PDB entry 7MUS | electron microscopy, 4.60 A resolution (low resolution: residue-level contacts below are approximate; hydrogen-bond / salt-bridge calls are withheld) | chains JD and EC of the 205 polymer chains in the assembly

Chain JD:
Name: DotD
From: Legionella pneumophila
UniProtKB: O52183 (O52183_LEGPN); numbering as in UniProt (aligned over 1-163)
Sequence (163 residues; row label = number of the first residue in the row):
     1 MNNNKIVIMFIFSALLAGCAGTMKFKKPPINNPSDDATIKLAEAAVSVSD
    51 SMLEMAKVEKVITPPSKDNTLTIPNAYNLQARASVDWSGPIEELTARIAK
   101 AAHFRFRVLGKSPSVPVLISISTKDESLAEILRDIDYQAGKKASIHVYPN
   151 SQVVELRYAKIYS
Not modelled in the structure: 1-22, 163
From the paper describing this entry:
  - post-translational modification sites: C19 (citing earlier work)

Chain EC:
Name: DotC
From: Legionella pneumophila
UniProtKB: O52184 (O52184_LEGPN); residues 1-303 here = UniProt positions 1-303
Sequence (303 residues; numbered 1 to 303; the number before each row is that of its first residue):
     1 MRKFILSLSILLSALLVACSSRNHYGDTGSLAGLQAMADSKYTRAQKKQK
    51 MGKIREMALKETALSVGAQAGLAWRAKIIDEQLNKQARNLDAIYDFNSLV
   101 LEHNILPPVLLEGRNTLNLADAQSIRISDRTYKVAKQAHFITTPPTWRQY
   151 LWMDYVKPEAPNVTLLPKTKAEKEIWCIYTERGWKNGIDQANTILEENIA
   201 RIKEDFGGMILYRKLLAMNMVSPPYVSHTDLGVTGDGSEIHIDDRVLRIT
   251 ALPELNVNSAEWRAAVAKDENALERFKNMEKLANQAKIVITNKSWQPIIA
   301 PVS
Not modelled in the structure: 1-59, 269-303
From the paper describing this entry:
  - post-translational modification sites: C19 (citing earlier work)

How chain JD and chain EC interact:
Residue-residue contacts (33):
  D35(JD) - R75(EC)
  D36(JD) - R75(EC)
  D36(JD) - N192(EC)
  A37(JD) - L195(EC)
  T38(JD) - Q82(EC)
  K40(JD) - L195(EC)
  L41(JD) - I199(EC)
  A44(JD) - I199(EC)
  A45(JD) - I93(EC)
  M52(JD) - I210(EC)
  M55(JD) - K214(EC)
  K57(JD) - A267(EC)
  V58(JD) - K214(EC)
  E59(JD) - A217(EC)
  V61(JD) - A265(EC)
  V61(JD) - V266(EC)
  I62(JD) - R263(EC)
  I62(JD) - A264(EC)
  I62(JD) - A265(EC)
  D86(JD) - R88(EC)
  S88(JD) - R88(EC)
  V115(JD) - N104(EC)
  V115(JD) - T142(EC)
  S120(JD) - R88(EC)
  S122(JD) - R88(EC)
  K141(JD) - E102(EC)
  K142(JD) - N104(EC)
  Y162(JD) - E102(EC)
  Y162(JD) - H103(EC)
  Y162(JD) - N104(EC)
  Y162(JD) - H228(EC)
  Y162(JD) - R245(EC)
  Y162(JD) - L247(EC)
Interface residues without a listed pair, chain JD (29 interface residues in all): S47, V48, W87, L118, I121, I161
Interface residues without a listed pair, chain EC (28 interface residues in all): I79, N97, E196, K203, F206, R213

Overview:
Chain JD and chain EC form an interface of 29 and 28 residues respectively. The paper reports modification
sites C19(JD) and C19(EC).
Here chain JD is DotD and chain EC is DotC, both from Legionella pneumophila. Entry 7MUS (Reconstruction of
the Legionella pneumophila Dot/Icm T4SS 3DVA Map 2) was determined by electron microscopy together with 7MUC,
7MUD, 7MUE, 7MUQ, 7MUV, 7MUW and 7MUY from the same study.
